PDB entry 4XGR | X-ray diffraction, 2.70 A resolution | chains B and D of the 4 polymer chains in the assembly

[Chain B (and D)]
Protein: Antitoxin VapB30
Source organism: Mycobacterium tuberculosis (strain ATCC 25618 / H37Rv)
Notes: chain D of this document is another copy of the same molecule, construct and numbering; everything in this record applies to it too
Reference sequence: P9WJ35 (VPB30_MYCTU); numbering as in UniProt (aligned over 1-84)
Sequence (84 residues; numbered 1 to 84; the number before each row is that of its first residue):
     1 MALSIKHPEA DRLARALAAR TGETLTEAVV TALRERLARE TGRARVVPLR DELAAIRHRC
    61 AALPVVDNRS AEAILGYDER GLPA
Not modelled in the structure: 1-46, 80-84 (chain D: 1-47, 80-84)
Modified residues: Mse1 (selenomethionine)
From the paper describing this entry:
  - conformationally variable residues (order/disorder transition): Tyr77 to Glu79
  - self-association interface (contacts with another copy of this molecule): Leu75, Tyr77

[Chain B / chain D interface]
Pairs across the interface - 6 pairs, chain B then chain D:
  Glu72(B) with Tyr77(D); Asp78(D)
  Tyr77(B) with Glu72(D); Tyr77(D), hydrophobic
  Glu79(B) with Ser70(D); Asp78(D)
Other interface residues (no listed pair), chain B (4 interface residues in all): Leu75
Other interface residues (no listed pair), chain D (5 interface residues in all): Gly76
From the paper, about this interface:
  - interface residues, chain B: Leu75(B), Tyr77(B)

[Summary]
Chain B and chain D form an interface of 4 and 5 residues respectively. From the paper: interface residues
Leu75(B) and Tyr77(B); conformational variability at Tyr77(B).
Both chains are Antitoxin VapB30 (Mycobacterium tuberculosis (strain ATCC 25618 / H37Rv)). Entry 4XGR (Crystal
structure of addiction module from Mycobacterial species) was determined by X-ray diffraction together with
4XGQ from the same study.
